7S8G - chains H and L of the 4 polymer chains in the assembly; structure by X-ray diffraction, 2.57 A resolution.

# Chain H
Molecule: 25.10C-FNQI Fab Heavy Chain
From: Homo sapiens
Notes: engineered mutation(s): Residues 112-116 (SSAST) of 25.10C Fab heavy chain mutated to FNQI (residues 120-123 in the numbering used in this construct); antibody fragment or engineered binder
Chain sequence (227 residues; each row starts with the number of its first residue):
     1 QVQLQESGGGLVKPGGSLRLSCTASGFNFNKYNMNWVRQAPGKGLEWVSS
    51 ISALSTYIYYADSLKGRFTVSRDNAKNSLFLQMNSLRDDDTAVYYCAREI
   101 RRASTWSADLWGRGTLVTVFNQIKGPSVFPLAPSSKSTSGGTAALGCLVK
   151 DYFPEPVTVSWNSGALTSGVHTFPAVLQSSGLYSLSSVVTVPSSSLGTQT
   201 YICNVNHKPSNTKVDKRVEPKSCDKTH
Not modelled in the structure: 1-2, 134-140, 222-227
Disulfides: Cys-22/Cys-96, Cys-147/Cys-203

# Chain L
Molecule: 25.10C-FNQI Fab Light Chain
From: Homo sapiens
Notes: antibody fragment or engineered binder
Chain sequence (210 residues; numbered 0 to 209; the number before each row is that of its first residue; numbering starts at 0):
     0 DIQMTQSPSSLSASVGDRVIITCRASQSISSSLNWYQQKPGKAPKLLIYA
    50 AVNLETGVPSRFSGSGFGTDFTLAISNVQPEDFATYYCQQSDTRTFGRGT
   100 KLDVKRTVAAPSVFIFPPSDEQLKSGTASVVCLLNNFYPREAKVQWKVDN
   150 ALQSGNSQESVTEQDSKDSTYSLSSTLTLSKADYEKHKVYACEVTHQGLS
   200 SPVTKSFNRG
Not modelled in the structure: 0
Disulfides: Cys-22/Cys-87, Cys-131/Cys-191

# Chain H / chain L interface
Pairs across the interface (39; chain H residue first):
  Val-37(H) / Phe-95(L)  hydrophobic
  Gln-39(H) / Gln-37(L)  hydrogen bond
  Gln-39(H) / Tyr-86(L)  hydrogen bond
  Gly-44(H) / Tyr-86(L)
  Leu-45(H) / Pro-43(L)  hydrophobic
  Leu-45(H) / Tyr-86(L)  hydrophobic
  Leu-45(H) / Phe-95(L)
  Trp-47(H) / Arg-93(L)
  Trp-47(H) / Phe-95(L)
  Ser-50(H) / Arg-93(L)
  Tyr-95(H) / Gln-37(L)  hydrogen bond
  Tyr-95(H) / Ala-42(L)  hydrophobic
  Glu-99(H) / Arg-93(L)  salt bridge
  Arg-102(H) / Leu-45(L)
  Arg-102(H) / Tyr-48(L)
  Arg-102(H) / Glu-54(L)  salt bridge
  Ala-103(H) / Ala-49(L)  hydrophobic
  Thr-105(H) / Ser-31(L)
  Thr-105(H) / Ser-90(L)
  Thr-105(H) / Asp-91(L)
  Trp-106(H) / Asn-33(L)  hydrogen bond (backbone-side chain)
  Trp-106(H) / Ser-90(L)  hydrogen bond (backbone-side chain)
  Trp-106(H) / Arg-93(L)
  Ser-107(H) / Asn-33(L)
  Ser-107(H) / Tyr-48(L)
  Ala-108(H) / Tyr-35(L)  hydrogen bond (backbone-side chain)
  Ala-108(H) / Leu-45(L)
  Asp-109(H) / Glu-54(L)
  Trp-111(H) / Pro-43(L)
  Gly-112(H) / Ala-42(L)
  Arg-113(H) / Lys-41(L)
  Ser-127(H) / Ser-124(L)
  Val-128(H) / Lys-123(L)
  Val-128(H) / Ser-124(L)  hydrogen bond (backbone-backbone)
  Lys-213(H) / Ala-181(L)
  Val-214(H) / Lys-180(L)
  Asp-215(H) / Lys-180(L)  hydrogen bond (backbone-side chain)
  Lys-216(H) / Lys-123(L)  hydrogen bond (side chain-backbone)
  Lys-216(H) / Lys-180(L)
Other interface residues (no listed pair), chain H (29 interface residues in all): Lys-43, Glu-46, Ser-104, Pro-126, Phe-129
Other interface residues (no listed pair), chain L (22 interface residues in all): Asn-52, Arg-97

# Summary
29 residues of chain H and 22 residues of chain L are in contact; the contacts include 9 hydrogen bonds and 2
salt bridges. Among the polar pairs are Glu-99(H)/Arg-93(L), Arg-102(H)/Glu-54(L) and Gln-39(H)/Gln-37(L).
Chain H is 25.10C-FNQI Fab Heavy Chain and chain L is 25.10C-FNQI Fab Light Chain, both from Homo sapiens; the
structure, Structure of anti-LASV Fab 25.10C with FNQI mutation, was determined by X-ray diffraction,
deposited together with 7TYV.
